Entry 3JBC (electron microscopy, 5.60 A resolution (low resolution: residue-level contacts below are approximate; hydrogen-bond / salt-bridge calls are withheld)); this record covers chains 1 and 3 of the 5 polymer chains in the assembly.

Chain 1:
Protein: Capsid protein VP1
Source organism: Human poliovirus 1 Mahoney
UniProtKB: P03300 (POLG_POL1M); residues 1-302 here correspond to UniProt positions 580-881 (UniProt number = residue number + 579)
Amino-acid sequence (302 residues; numbered 1 to 302; the number before each row is that of its first residue):
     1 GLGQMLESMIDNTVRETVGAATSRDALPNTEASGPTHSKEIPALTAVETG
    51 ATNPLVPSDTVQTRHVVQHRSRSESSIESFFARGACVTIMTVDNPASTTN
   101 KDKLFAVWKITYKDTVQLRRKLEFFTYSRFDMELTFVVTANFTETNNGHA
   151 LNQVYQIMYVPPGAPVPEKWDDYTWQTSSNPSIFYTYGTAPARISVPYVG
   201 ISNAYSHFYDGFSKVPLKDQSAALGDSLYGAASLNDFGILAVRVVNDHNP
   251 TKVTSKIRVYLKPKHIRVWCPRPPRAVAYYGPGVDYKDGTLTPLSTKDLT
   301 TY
Unresolved in the structure: 1-19
Curated features (UniProtKB/Swiss-Prot):
  - region: Gly-1 to Ala-21 (Amphipathic alpha-helix)
  - site: Tyr-302 (Cleavage)

Chain 3:
Protein: Capsid protein VP3
Source organism: Human poliovirus 1 Mahoney
UniProtKB: P03300 (POLG_POL1M); residues 1-237 here correspond to UniProt positions 342-578 (UniProt number = residue number + 341)
Amino-acid sequence (237 residues; numbered 1 to 237; the number before each row is that of its first residue):
     1 GLPVMNTPGSNQYLTADNFQSPCALPEFDVTPPIDIPGEVKNMMELAEID
    51 TMIPFDLSATKKNTMEMYRVRLSDKPHTDDPILCLSLSPASDPRLSHTML
   101 GEILNYYTHWAGSLKFTFLFCGSMMATGKLLVSYAPPGADPPKKRKEAML
   151 GTHVIWDIGLQSSCTMVVPWISNTTYRQTIDDSFTEGGYISVFYQTRIVV
   201 PLSTPREMDILGFVSACNDFSVRLLRDTTHIEQKALA
Unresolved in the structure: 236-237
Construct notes: conflict Ser-123 (Phe464 in P03300)

Chain 1 / chain 3 interface:
Residue-residue contacts (167):
  Leu-27(1) / Asn-218(3)
  Leu-27(1) / Asp-219(3)
  Leu-27(1) / Phe-220(3)
  Pro-28(1) / Asp-219(3)
  Ala-43(1) / Ser-163(3)
  Ala-43(1) / Cys-164(3)
  Ala-43(1) / Thr-165(3)
  Leu-44(1) / Trp-156(3)
  Leu-44(1) / Ser-163(3)
  Leu-44(1) / Cys-164(3)
  Thr-45(1) / Gln-161(3)
  Thr-45(1) / Ser-162(3)
  Thr-45(1) / Ser-163(3)
  Ala-46(1) / Ser-162(3)
  Ala-46(1) / Ser-163(3)
  Val-47(1) / Asp-50(3)
  Val-47(1) / Thr-117(3)
  Val-47(1) / Ser-163(3)
  Glu-48(1) / Leu-119(3)
  Glu-48(1) / Ser-162(3)
  Thr-52(1) / Glu-48(3)
  Thr-52(1) / Asp-50(3)
  Thr-52(1) / Lys-115(3)
  Thr-52(1) / Ser-215(3)
  Asn-53(1) / Lys-115(3)
  Asn-53(1) / Thr-165(3)
  Leu-55(1) / Val-167(3)
  Leu-55(1) / Cys-217(3)
  Val-56(1) / Asn-218(3)
  Pro-57(1) / Ser-113(3)
  Pro-57(1) / Val-167(3)
  Thr-60(1) / Val-167(3)
  Val-61(1) / Thr-152(3)
  Val-61(1) / Pro-169(3)
  Gln-68(1) / Asp-219(3)
  Arg-70(1) / Ala-111(3)
  Arg-70(1) / Gly-112(3)
  Arg-70(1) / Thr-175(3)
  Arg-70(1) / Tyr-176(3)
  Arg-70(1) / Asp-219(3)
  Arg-70(1) / Ser-221(3)
  Arg-72(1) / Asn-42(3)
  Arg-72(1) / Met-44(3)
  Arg-72(1) / Glu-45(3)
  Arg-72(1) / Glu-48(3)
  Arg-72(1) / Asn-218(3)
  Arg-72(1) / Phe-220(3)
  Glu-74(1) / Tyr-107(3)
  Glu-74(1) / Arg-223(3)
  Glu-74(1) / Leu-224(3)
  Glu-74(1) / Leu-225(3)
  Ser-75(1) / Asn-42(3)
  Ser-75(1) / Met-43(3)
  Ser-75(1) / Met-44(3)
  Ser-75(1) / Tyr-107(3)
  Ser-76(1) / Lys-41(3)
  Ser-76(1) / Asn-42(3)
  Ile-77(1) / Val-40(3)
  Ile-77(1) / Lys-41(3)
  Ile-77(1) / Asn-42(3)
  Ile-77(1) / Met-43(3)
  Ser-79(1) / Leu-225(3)
  Phe-80(1) / Tyr-106(3)
  Phe-80(1) / Tyr-107(3)
  Phe-80(1) / Leu-225(3)
  Arg-83(1) / Thr-15(3)
  Arg-83(1) / Ala-16(3)
  Gly-84(1) / Thr-15(3)
  Asp-114(1) / Gln-233(3)
  Thr-115(1) / Gln-233(3)
  Val-116(1) / Ile-231(3)
  Val-116(1) / Gln-233(3)
  Gln-117(1) / Asp-227(3)
  Arg-120(1) / Glu-102(3)
  Arg-120(1) / Tyr-106(3)
  Arg-120(1) / Thr-228(3)
  Arg-120(1) / Ile-231(3)
  Phe-124(1) / Met-99(3)
  Phe-124(1) / Ile-103(3)
  Phe-124(1) / Tyr-106(3)
  Phe-125(1) / Val-40(3)
  Phe-125(1) / Met-43(3)
  Arg-129(1) / Val-30(3)
  Arg-129(1) / Thr-31(3)
  Arg-129(1) / Pro-32(3)
  Arg-129(1) / Pro-33(3)
  Glu-133(1) / Phe-19(3)
  Glu-133(1) / Ser-21(3)
  Thr-135(1) / Tyr-13(3)
  Pro-181(1) / Ala-24(3)
  Thr-189(1) / Asn-11(3)
  Ala-190(1) / Asn-11(3)
  Pro-191(1) / Asn-11(3)
  Arg-193(1) / Tyr-13(3)
  Arg-193(1) / Asp-17(3)
  Arg-193(1) / Ser-21(3)
  Arg-193(1) / Pro-22(3)
  Ile-194(1) / Ser-21(3)
  Ile-194(1) / Pro-22(3)
  Ser-195(1) / Ser-21(3)
  Ser-195(1) / Pro-22(3)
  Ser-195(1) / Cys-23(3)
  Ser-195(1) / Ala-24(3)
  Val-196(1) / Ala-24(3)
  Pro-197(1) / Val-30(3)
  Tyr-198(1) / Phe-28(3)
  Tyr-198(1) / Val-30(3)
  Val-199(1) / Phe-28(3)
  Asn-203(1) / Thr-31(3)
  Asn-203(1) / Pro-32(3)
  Asn-203(1) / Pro-33(3)
  Asn-203(1) / Ile-34(3)
  Ala-204(1) / Ile-36(3)
  Tyr-260(1) / Tyr-13(3)
  Lys-262(1) / Asp-17(3)
  Lys-262(1) / Asn-18(3)
  Arg-267(1) / Pro-33(3)
  Arg-267(1) / Glu-39(3)
  Val-268(1) / Glu-39(3)
  Val-268(1) / Val-40(3)
  Trp-269(1) / Ile-36(3)
  Trp-269(1) / Pro-37(3)
  Trp-269(1) / Gly-38(3)
  Trp-269(1) / Glu-39(3)
  Cys-270(1) / Pro-37(3)
  Cys-270(1) / Gly-38(3)
  Pro-271(1) / Val-40(3)
  Pro-271(1) / Leu-46(3)
  Arg-272(1) / Met-99(3)
  Pro-273(1) / Met-99(3)
  Pro-274(1) / Met-99(3)
  Pro-274(1) / Glu-102(3)
  Thr-292(1) / Asn-63(3)
  Pro-293(1) / Asn-63(3)
  Pro-293(1) / His-97(3)
  Leu-294(1) / Pro-54(3)
  Leu-294(1) / Leu-57(3)
  Leu-294(1) / Lys-62(3)
  Leu-294(1) / Asn-63(3)
  Leu-294(1) / Met-67(3)
  Leu-294(1) / His-97(3)
  Ser-295(1) / Leu-57(3)
  Ser-295(1) / Lys-62(3)
  Thr-296(1) / Leu-57(3)
  Thr-296(1) / Lys-62(3)
  Lys-297(1) / Leu-57(3)
  Lys-297(1) / Ser-58(3)
  Lys-297(1) / Arg-94(3)
  Leu-299(1) / Asp-56(3)
  Leu-299(1) / Ile-82(3)
  Leu-299(1) / Leu-83(3)
  Leu-299(1) / Cys-84(3)
  Thr-300(1) / Pro-81(3)
  Thr-300(1) / Cys-84(3)
  Thr-300(1) / Lys-143(3)
  Thr-301(1) / Cys-84(3)
  Thr-301(1) / Arg-94(3)
  Thr-301(1) / Lys-143(3)
  Tyr-302(1) / Cys-84(3)
  Tyr-302(1) / Leu-85(3)
  Tyr-302(1) / Ser-86(3)
  Tyr-302(1) / Pro-141(3)
  Tyr-302(1) / Pro-142(3)
  Tyr-302(1) / Lys-143(3)
  Tyr-302(1) / Tyr-189(3)
  Tyr-302(1) / Ile-190(3)
  Tyr-302(1) / Ser-191(3)
Also at the interface, not in a pair above, chain 1 (81 interface residues in all): Asn-29, Ser-71, Ala-82, Lys-121, Tyr-127, Val-137, Gly-188, Gly-200, Ser-202, Ala-278, Leu-291, Asp-298
Also at the interface, not in a pair above, chain 3 (99 interface residues in all): Leu-25, Ile-49, Phe-55, Ala-59, Val-70, Asp-80, Asp-92, Pro-93, Val-154, Asp-157, Trp-170, Val-222, Glu-232

In short:
81 residues of chain 1 face 99 of chain 3 across their interface.
Here chain 1 is Capsid protein VP1 and chain 3 is Capsid protein VP3, both from Human poliovirus 1 Mahoney.
Entry 3JBC (Complex of Poliovirus with VHH PVSP29F) was determined by electron microscopy, deposited together
with 3JBD, 3JBE, 3JBF and 3JBG.
